6DMW - chains A and E of the 5 polymer chains in the assembly; structure by electron microscopy, 4.40 A resolution (low resolution: residue-level contacts below are approximate; hydrogen-bond / salt-bridge calls are withheld).

# Chain A
Molecule: Transient receptor potential cation channel subfamily V member 5
Source organism: Oryctolagus cuniculus
Reference sequence: Q9XSM3 (TRPV5_RABIT); residue numbers follow UniProt; this construct covers 1-730
Sequence (730 residues; numbered 1 to 730; the number before each row is that of its first residue):
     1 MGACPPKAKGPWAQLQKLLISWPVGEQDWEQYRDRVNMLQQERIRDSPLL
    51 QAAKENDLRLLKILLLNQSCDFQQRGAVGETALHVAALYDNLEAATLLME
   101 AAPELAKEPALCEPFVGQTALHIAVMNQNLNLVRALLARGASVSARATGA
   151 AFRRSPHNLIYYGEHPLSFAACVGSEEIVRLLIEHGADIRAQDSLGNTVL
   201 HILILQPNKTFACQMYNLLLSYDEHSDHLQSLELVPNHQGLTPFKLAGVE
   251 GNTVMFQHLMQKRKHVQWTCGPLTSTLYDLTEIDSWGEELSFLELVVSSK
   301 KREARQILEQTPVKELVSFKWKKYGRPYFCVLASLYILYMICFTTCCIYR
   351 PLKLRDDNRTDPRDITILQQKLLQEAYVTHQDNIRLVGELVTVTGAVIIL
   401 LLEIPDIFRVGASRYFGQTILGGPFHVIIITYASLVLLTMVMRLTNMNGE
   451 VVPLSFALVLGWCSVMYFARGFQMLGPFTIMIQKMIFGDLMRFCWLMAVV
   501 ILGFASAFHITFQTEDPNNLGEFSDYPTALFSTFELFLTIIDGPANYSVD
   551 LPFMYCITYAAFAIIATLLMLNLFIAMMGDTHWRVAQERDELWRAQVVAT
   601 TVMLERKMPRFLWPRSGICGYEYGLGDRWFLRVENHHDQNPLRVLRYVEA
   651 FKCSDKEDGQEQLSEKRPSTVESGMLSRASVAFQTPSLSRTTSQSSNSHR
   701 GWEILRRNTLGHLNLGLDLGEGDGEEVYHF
Unresolved in the structure: 1-28, 226-229, 653-698, 710-730
UniProt features mapped onto this chain:
  - region: Val598 to Val602 (Interaction with S100A10), Ala650 to Cys653 (Involved in Ca(2+)-dependent inactivation), Gly701 to Phe730 (Involved in Ca(2+)-dependent inactivation)
  - binding site (Ca(2+)): Asp542
  - modified residue: Thr685 (Phosphothreonine), Ser689 (Phosphoserine)
  - glycosylation: Asn358 (N-linked (GlcNAc...) asparagine)
  - mutagenesis: Phe425 (F425A: Decreased inhibition by the synthetic drug econazole), Glu535 (E535A: Minor effects on Ca(2+) permeation), Asp542 (D542A: Abolishes Ca(2+) permeation and Ca(2+)-dependent current decay; no effect on monovalent cations permeation; D542E/N/M: Attenuates Ca(2+) permeation and Ca(2+)-dependent current decay ...), Asp550 (D550A: Minor effects on Ca(2+) permeation)

# Chain E
Molecule: Calmodulin-1
Source organism: Rattus norvegicus
Reference sequence: P0DP29 (CALM1_RAT); residues 1-149 here = UniProt positions 1-149
Sequence (149 residues; row label = number of the first residue in the row):
     1 MADQLTEEQIAEFKEAFSLFDKDGDGTITTKELGTVMRSLGQNPTEAELQ
    51 DMINEVDADGNGTIDFPEFLTMMARKMKDTDSEEEIREAFRVFDKDGNGY
   101 ISAAELRHVMTNLGEKLTDEEVDEMIREADIDGDGQVNYEEFVQMMTAK
Unresolved in the structure: 1-5, 41-64, 78-82, 148-149
Metal / ion sites: Ca2+ site 1: Asp21, Asp23, Asp25, Thr27, Glu32; Ca2+ site 2: Asp94, Asp96, Asn98, Tyr100, Glu105; Ca2+ site 3: Asp130, Asp132, Asp134, Gln136, Glu141
UniProt features mapped onto this chain:
  - binding site (Ca(2+)): Asp21, Asp23, Asp25, Thr27, Glu32, Asp57, Asp59, Asn61, Thr63, Glu68, Asp94, Asp96, Asn98, Tyr100, Glu105, Asp130, Asp132, Asp134, Gln136, Glu141
  - modified residue: Ala2 (N-acetylalanine), Lys22 (N6-acetyllysine), Thr45 (Phosphothreonine), Ser82 (Phosphoserine), Lys95 (N6-acetyllysine), Tyr100 (Phosphotyrosine), Ser102 (Phosphoserine), Thr111 (Phosphothreonine), Lys116 (N6,N6,N6-trimethyllysine), Tyr139 (Phosphotyrosine)
  - cross-link: Lys22 (Glycyl lysine isopeptide (Lys-Gly) (interchain with G-Cter in SUMO2))

# Chain A / chain E interface
Residue-residue contacts (40):
  Asn208(A) - Glu7(E)
  Asn208(A) - Asp96(E)
  Lys209(A) - Glu7(E)
  Thr210(A) - Glu7(E)
  Gln214(A) - Phe66(E)
  His258(A) - Lys14(E)
  Gln261(A) - Lys14(E)
  Val266(A) - Asp23(E)
  Glu303(A) - Lys95(E)
  Trp583(A) - Lys116(E)
  Arg584(A) - Thr111(E)
  Gln587(A) - Arg107(E)
  Asn640(A) - Asp132(E)
  Asn640(A) - Gly133(E)
  Arg643(A) - Glu15(E)
  Arg643(A) - Asp132(E)
  Arg643(A) - Asp134(E)
  Val644(A) - Val36(E)
  Val644(A) - Leu40(E)
  Leu645(A) - Leu40(E)
  Tyr647(A) - Ala16(E)
  Tyr647(A) - Phe20(E)
  Val648(A) - Phe20(E)
  Val648(A) - Val36(E)
  Ala650(A) - Met72(E)
  Ala650(A) - Met73(E)
  Ala650(A) - Lys76(E)
  Phe651(A) - Leu33(E)
  Phe651(A) - Met72(E)
  His699(A) - Glu128(E)
  Trp702(A) - Met125(E)
  Trp702(A) - Glu128(E)
  Trp702(A) - Met145(E)
  Ile704(A) - Glu115(E)
  Leu705(A) - Phe93(E)
  Leu705(A) - Met146(E)
  Arg706(A) - Met145(E)
  Arg706(A) - Met146(E)
  Asn708(A) - Leu113(E)
  Thr709(A) - Met146(E)
Interface residues without a listed pair, chain A (29 interface residues in all): Phe211, Val254, Leu642
Interface residues without a listed pair, chain E (38 interface residues in all): Ile10, Glu12, Leu19, Lys22, Met37, Asn98, Gly114, Ala129, Ile131, Phe142
From the paper, about this interface:
  - pairs named by the authors: Trp583(A)-Lys116(E) (cation-pi contact)
  - interface residues, chain A: Asn640(A), Val644(A), Leu645(A), Val648(A), Phe651(A), His699(A), Trp702(A)
  - interface residues, chain E: Phe20(E), Leu33(E), Val36(E), Gly114(E)

# Summary
29 residues of chain A face 38 of chain E across their interface. The authors report a cation-pi contact
between Trp583(A) and Lys116(E). From UniProt: Ca2+-binding residue Asp542(A) and 4 mutagenesis sites on chain
A; 20 Ca2+-binding residues on chain E. The paper reports interface residues Asn640(A), Val644(A) and Phe20(E)
among others.
Chain A is Transient receptor potential cation channel subfamily V member 5 (Oryctolagus cuniculus) and chain
E is Calmodulin-1 (Rattus norvegicus); the structure, Calmodulin-bound full-length rbTRPV5, was determined by
electron microscopy together with 6DMR and 6DMU from the same study.
